Entry 7WBW (electron microscopy, 7.10 A resolution (low resolution: residue-level contacts below are approximate; hydrogen-bond / salt-bridge calls are withheld)); this record covers chains N and e of the 26 polymer chains in the assembly.

Chain N:
Molecule: 198-nt DNA strand
Sequence (198 nucleotides; row label = number of the first residue in the row; numbers below 1 keep their minus sign (DG-125 is residue -125)):
  -125 GCTTACGTCAGTCTGGCCATCTTTGTGTTTGGTGTGTTTGGGTGGTGGCC
   -75 GTTTTCGTTGTTTTTTTCTGTCTCGTGCCTGGTGTCTTGGGTGTAATCCC
   -25 CTTGGCGGTTAAAACGCGGGGGACAGCGCGTACGTGCGTTTAAGCGGTGC
    25 TAGAGCTGTCTACGACCAATTGAGCGGCCTCGGCACCGGGATTCTGAT
Disordered / not traced: -125 to -82, -63 to -59

Chain e:
Protein: Histone H3.3
Source organism: Homo sapiens
Reference sequence: P84243 (H33_HUMAN); residues 0-135 here correspond to UniProt positions 1-136 (UniProt number = residue number + 1)
Sequence (139 residues; row label = number of the first residue in the row; numbers below 1 keep their minus sign (Gly-3 is residue -3)):
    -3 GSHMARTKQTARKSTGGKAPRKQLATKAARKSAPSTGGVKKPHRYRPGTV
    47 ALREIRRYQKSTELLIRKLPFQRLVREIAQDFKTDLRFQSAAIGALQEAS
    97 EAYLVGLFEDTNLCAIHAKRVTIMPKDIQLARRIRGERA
Disordered / not traced: -3 to 38
Construct notes: expression tag (-3 to -1)
UniProt features mapped onto this chain:
  - site: Ser31 (Interaction with ZMYND11)
  - modified residue: Arg2 (Asymmetric dimethylarginine), Thr3 (Phosphothreonine), Lys4 (Allysine), Gln5 (5-glutamyl dopamine), Thr6 (Phosphothreonine), Arg8 (Citrulline), Lys9 (N6,N6,N6-trimethyllysine), Ser10 (ADP-ribosylserine), Thr11 (Phosphothreonine), Lys14 (N6-(2-hydroxyisobutyryl)lysine), Arg17 (Asymmetric dimethylarginine), Lys18 (N6-(2-hydroxyisobutyryl)lysine), Lys23 (N6-(2-hydroxyisobutyryl)lysine), Arg26 (Citrulline), Lys27 (N6,N6,N6-trimethyllysine), Ser28 (ADP-ribosylserine), Ser31 (Phosphoserine), Lys36 (N6,N6,N6-trimethyllysine), Lys37 (N6-methyllysine), Tyr41 (Phosphotyrosine) and 9 more in UniProt
  - lipidation: Lys18 (N6-decanoyllysine)

How chain N and chain e interact:
Pairs across the interface (23; chain N residue first):
  DC-25(N) with Gln85(e)
  DT-24(N) with Arg83(e); Phe84(e); Gln85(e); Ser86(e)
  DT-23(N) with Arg72(e); Arg83(e); Phe84(e)
  DA-14(N) with Arg63(e)
  DA-13(N) with Arg63(e)
  DG-8(N) with Arg40(e)
  DG-5(N) with Pro43(e)
  DG-4(N) with Val117(e); Thr118(e)
  DA-3(N) with Arg116(e); Val117(e); Thr118(e)
  DC-2(N) with Arg116(e); Met120(e)
  DT69(N) with Thr45(e)
  DG70(N) with His39(e); Arg42(e); Thr45(e)
Also at the interface, not in a pair above, chain N (13 interface residues in all): DA71
Also at the interface, not in a pair above, chain e (17 interface residues in all): Tyr41, Ala87

In short:
13 residues of chain N face 17 of chain e across their interface.
Here chain N is a 198-nt DNA strand and chain e is Histone H3.3 (Homo sapiens). Entry 7WBW (RNA polymerase II
elongation complex bound with Elf1 and Spt4/5, stalled at SHL(-3.5) of the nucleosome) was determined by
electron microscopy, deposited together with 7WBV, 7WBX and 8HE5.
